8QU6 - chains C and D of the 10 polymer chains in the assembly; structure by electron microscopy, 3.45 A resolution.

# Chain C
Protein: DNA-directed RNA polymerase subunit beta
Organism: Mycolicibacterium smegmatis MC2 155
Notes: EC 2.7.7.6
Reference sequence: P60281 (RPOB_MYCS2); numbering as in UniProt (aligned over 1-1169)
Sequence (1169 residues; numbered 1 to 1169; the number before each row is that of its first residue):
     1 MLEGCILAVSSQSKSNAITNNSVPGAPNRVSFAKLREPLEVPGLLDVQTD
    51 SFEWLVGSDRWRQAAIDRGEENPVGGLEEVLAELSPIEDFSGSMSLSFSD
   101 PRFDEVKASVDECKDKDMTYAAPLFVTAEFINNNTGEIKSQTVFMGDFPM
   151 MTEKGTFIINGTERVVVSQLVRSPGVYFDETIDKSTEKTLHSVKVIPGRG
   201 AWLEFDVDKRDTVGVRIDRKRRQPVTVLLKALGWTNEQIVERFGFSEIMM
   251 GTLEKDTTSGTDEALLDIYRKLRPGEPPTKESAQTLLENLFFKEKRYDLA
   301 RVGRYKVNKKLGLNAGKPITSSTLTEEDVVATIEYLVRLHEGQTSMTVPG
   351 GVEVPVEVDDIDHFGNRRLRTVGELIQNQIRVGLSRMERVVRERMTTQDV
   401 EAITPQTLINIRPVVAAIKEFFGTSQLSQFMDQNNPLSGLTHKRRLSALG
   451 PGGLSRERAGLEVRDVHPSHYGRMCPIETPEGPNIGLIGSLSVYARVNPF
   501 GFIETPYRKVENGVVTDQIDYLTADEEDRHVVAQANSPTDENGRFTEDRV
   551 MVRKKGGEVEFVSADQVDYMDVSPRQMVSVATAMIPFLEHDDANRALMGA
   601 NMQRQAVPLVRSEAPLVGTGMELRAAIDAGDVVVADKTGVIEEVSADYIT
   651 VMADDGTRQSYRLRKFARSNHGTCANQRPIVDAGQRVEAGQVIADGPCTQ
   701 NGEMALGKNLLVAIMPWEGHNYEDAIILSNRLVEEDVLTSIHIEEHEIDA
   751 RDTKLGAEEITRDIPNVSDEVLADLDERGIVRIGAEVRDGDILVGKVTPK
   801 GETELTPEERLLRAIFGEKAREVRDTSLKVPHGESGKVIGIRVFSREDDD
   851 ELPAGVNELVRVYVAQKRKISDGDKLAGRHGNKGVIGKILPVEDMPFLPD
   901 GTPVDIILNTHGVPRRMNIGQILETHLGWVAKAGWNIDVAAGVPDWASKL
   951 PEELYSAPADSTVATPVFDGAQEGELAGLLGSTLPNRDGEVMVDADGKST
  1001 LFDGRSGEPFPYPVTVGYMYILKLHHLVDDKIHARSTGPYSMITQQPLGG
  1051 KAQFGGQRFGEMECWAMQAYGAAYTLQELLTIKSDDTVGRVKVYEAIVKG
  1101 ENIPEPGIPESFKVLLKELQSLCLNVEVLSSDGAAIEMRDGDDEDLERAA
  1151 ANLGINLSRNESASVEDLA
Disordered / not traced: 1-21, 1139-1169
UniProt features mapped onto this chain:
  - mutagenesis: Gln429 (Q429K/L: Rifampicin (Rif) resistant), Asp432 (D432V: Rifampicin (Rif) resistant; D432Y: Rifampicin (Rif) resistant; RbpA no longer rescues transcription in the presence of Rif. Decreased affinity for Rif, no change in affinity for RbpA), His442 (H442D/L/P/R/Y: Rifampicin (Rif) resistant), Arg445 (R445L/P: Rifampicin (Rif) resistant), Ser447 (S447L/P/W: Rifampicin (Rif) resistant; RbpA no longer rescues transcription in the presence of Rif, decreased affinity for Rif, no change in affinity for RbpA; tested in the Leu mutation), Leu449 (L449P: Rifampicin (Rif) resistant)
Reported in the primary citation:
  - conformationally variable residues (loop rearrangement): Arg456, Pro483 to Asn484

# Chain D
Protein: DNA-directed RNA polymerase subunit beta'
Organism: Mycolicibacterium smegmatis MC2 155
Reference sequence: A0QS66 (RPOC_MYCS2); residue numbers follow UniProt; this construct covers 1-1317
Sequence (1317 residues; row label = number of the first residue in the row):
     1 MLDVNFFDELRIGLATADDIRNWSYGEVKKPETINYRTLKPEKDGLFCEK
    51 IFGPTRDWECYCGKYKRVRFKGIICERCGVEVTRAKVRRERMGHIELAAP
   101 VTHIWYFKGVPSRLGYLLDLAPKDLEKIIYFAAYVITSVDDEMRHNELST
   151 LEAEMAVEKKAVEDQRDADLEARAQKLEADLAELEAEGAKSDVRRKVRDS
   201 GEREMRQLRDRAQRELDRLDEIWNTFTKLAPKQLIVDEVLYRELQDRYGE
   251 YFTGAMGAESIKKLIENFDIDAEAESLREVIRSGKGQKKLRALKRLKVVA
   301 AFQQSGNSPMGMVLDAVPVIPPELRPMVQLDGGRFATSDLNDLYRRVINR
   351 NNRLKRLIDLGAPEIIVNNEKRMLQESVDALFDNGRRGRPVTGPGNRPLK
   401 SLSDLLKGKQGRFRQNLLGKRVDYSGRSVIVVGPQLKLHQCGLPKLMALE
   451 LFKPFVMKRLVDLNHAQNIKSAKRMVERQRPQVWDVLEEVIAEHPVLLNR
   501 APTLHRLGIQAFEPQLVEGKAIQLHPLVCEAFNADFDGDQMAVHLPLSAE
   551 AQAEARILMLSSNNILSPASGKPLAMPRLDMVTGLYYLTTLVEGATGEYQ
   601 AATKDAPEQGVYSSPAEAIMAMDRGALSVRAKIKVRLTELRPPTDLEAQL
   651 FENGWKPGDAWTAETTLGRVMFNELLPKSYPFVNEQMHKKVQARIINDLA
   701 ERFPMIVVAQTVDKLKDAGFYWATRSGVTVSMADVLVPPQKQEILERHEA
   751 EADAIERKYQRGALNHTERNESLVKIWQDATEEVGKALEEFYPADNPIIT
   801 IVKSGATGNLTQTRTLAGMKGLVTNPKGEFIPRPIKSSFREGLTVLEYFI
   851 NTHGARKGLADTALRTADSGYLTRRLVDVSQDVIVREHDCETERGINVTL
   901 AERGPDGTLIRDAHVETSAFARTLATDAVDANGNVIIERGHDLGDPAIDA
   951 LLAAGITTVKVRSVLTCTSATGVCAMCYGRSMATGKLVDIGEAVGIVAAQ
  1001 SIGEPGTQLTMRTFHQGGVTGGADIVGGLPRVQELFEARVPRNKAPIADV
  1051 AGRVRLEESDKFFKITIVPDDGGEEVVYDKLSKRQRLRVITHEDGTEGVL
  1101 SDGDHVEVGDQLMEGAADPHEVLRVQGPREVQIHLVKEVQEVYRAQGVSI
  1151 HDKHIEVIVRQMLRRVTIIDSGSTEFLPGSLTERAEFEAENRRVVAEGGE
  1201 PAAGRPVLMGITKASLATDSWLSAASFQETTRVLTDAAINCRSDKLNGLK
  1251 ENVIIGKLIPAGTGISRYRNIQVQPTEEARAAAYTIPSYEDQYYSPDFGQ
  1301 ATGAAVPLDDYGYSDYR
Disordered / not traced: 1-5, 1284-1317
UniProt features mapped onto this chain:
  - binding site (Zn(2+)): Cys60, Cys62, Cys75, Cys78, Cys890, Cys967, Cys974, Cys977
  - binding site (Mg(2+)): Asp535, Asp537, Asp539
Bound ions: Zn2+ site 1: Cys60, Cys62, Cys75, Cys78; Mg2+: Asp535, Asp537, Asp539 (shared with 1 residue of chain H); Zn2+ site 2: Cys890, Cys967, Cys974, Cys977

# How chain C and chain D interact
Pairs across the interface - 282 pairs, chain C then chain D:
  Glu187(C) - Thr1020(D)
  Leu461(C) - Leu864(D)  hydrophobic
  Leu461(C) - Phe1014(D)
  Glu462(C) - Gln1016(D)  hydrogen bond (side chain-backbone)
  Asp465(C) - Pro826(D)
  Asp465(C) - Arg856(D)
  Asp465(C) - Lys857(D)  salt bridge
  Val466(C) - Pro826(D)
  Val466(C) - Thr852(D)
  Val466(C) - His853(D)  hydrogen bond (backbone-side chain)
  Val466(C) - Arg856(D)
  His467(C) - Phe849(D)
  Pro468(C) - Phe849(D)
  Tyr471(C) - Val845(D)
  Tyr471(C) - Phe849(D)
  Pro476(C) - Thr852(D)
  Pro476(C) - Arg856(D)  hydrogen bond (backbone-side chain)
  Ile477(C) - Tyr848(D)  hydrophobic
  Ile477(C) - Thr852(D)
  Ile485(C) - Leu859(D)  hydrophobic
  Gly486(C) - Arg856(D)
  Gln534(C) - Thr844(D)
  Gln534(C) - Leu846(D)
  Met551(C) - Leu846(D)  hydrophobic
  Arg553(C) - Leu846(D)
  Val559(C) - Arg833(D)
  Phe561(C) - Arg833(D)
  Met577(C) - Val845(D)  hydrophobic
  Leu588(C) - Tyr848(D)
  Glu589(C) - Phe839(D)
  Glu589(C) - Gly842(D)
  Glu589(C) - Leu843(D)
  Glu589(C) - Tyr848(D)
  His590(C) - Phe839(D)
  His590(C) - Arg840(D)  hydrogen bond (side chain-backbone)
  His590(C) - Glu841(D)
  Asp591(C) - Phe839(D)
  Asp591(C) - Tyr848(D)  hydrogen bond (backbone-side chain)
  Asp592(C) - Phe839(D)
  Asp592(C) - Tyr848(D)  hydrogen bond (backbone-side chain)
  Asp592(C) - Asn851(D)  hydrogen bond
  Ala593(C) - Tyr848(D)
  Ala593(C) - Ala855(D)  hydrophobic
  Ala596(C) - Tyr848(D)
  Ile714(C) - Thr729(D)  hydrogen bond (backbone-side chain)
  Met715(C) - Thr724(D)
  Pro716(C) - Ala723(D)
  Pro716(C) - Thr724(D)
  Pro716(C) - Val728(D)
  Trp717(C) - Thr724(D)
  Glu718(C) - Pro434(D)
  Glu718(C) - Thr724(D)  hydrogen bond (backbone-side chain)
  Glu718(C) - Arg725(D)  salt bridge
  Gly719(C) - Val432(D)
  Gly719(C) - Phe720(D)
  His720(C) - Val432(D)
  His720(C) - Pro434(D)
  Tyr722(C) - Val432(D)  hydrophobic
  Tyr722(C) - Pro526(D)  hydrophobic
  Tyr722(C) - Phe536(D)
  Tyr722(C) - Arg578(D)  hydrogen bond
  Tyr722(C) - Leu579(D)  hydrophobic
  Tyr722(C) - Asp580(D)
  Tyr722(C) - Phe720(D)  hydrophobic
  Glu723(C) - Asp535(D)
  Glu723(C) - Phe536(D)  hydrogen bond (backbone-backbone)
  Glu723(C) - Arg578(D)  salt bridge
  Glu723(C) - Leu579(D)
  Asp724(C) - Phe536(D)
  Ala725(C) - Val432(D)  hydrophobic
  Ala725(C) - Phe536(D)
  Glu770(C) - Arg480(D)  salt bridge
  Arg788(C) - Arg478(D)
  Gly873(C) - Ala521(D)
  Lys875(C) - Asp537(D)
  Lys883(C) - Asp537(D)  salt bridge
  Val885(C) - Phe536(D)
  Val885(C) - Gly538(D)
  Ile886(C) - Val431(D)
  Gly887(C) - Val431(D)
  Asn909(C) - Asp580(D)  hydrogen bond
  Thr910(C) - Val728(D)  hydrogen bond (side chain-backbone)
  Thr910(C) - Thr729(D)
  Thr910(C) - Val730(D)
  His911(C) - Asp580(D)  salt bridge
  His911(C) - Thr583(D)  hydrogen bond
  His911(C) - Thr807(D)
  Arg915(C) - Thr807(D)
  Arg915(C) - Gln812(D)
  Met917(C) - Gln812(D)
  Met917(C) - Thr815(D)
  Met917(C) - Leu816(D)  hydrophobic
  Met917(C) - Phe839(D)  hydrophobic
  Ile919(C) - Val735(D)  hydrophobic
  Ile919(C) - Leu816(D)  hydrophobic
  Ile922(C) - Val730(D)
  Leu923(C) - Met732(D)  hydrophobic
  His926(C) - Ser731(D)
  His926(C) - Met732(D)
  Phe968(C) - Leu843(D)
  Phe968(C) - Thr844(D)
  Phe968(C) - Val845(D)  hydrophobic
  Glu973(C) - Arg840(D)  salt bridge
  Asp996(C) - Ser731(D)
  Asp996(C) - Ala733(D)
  Lys998(C) - Ser731(D)
  Lys998(C) - Asp734(D)  salt bridge
  Asp1003(C) - Arg725(D)  salt bridge
  Pro1011(C) - Arg725(D)
  Tyr1012(C) - Tyr587(D)  hydrogen bond
  Tyr1012(C) - Arg630(D)
  Tyr1012(C) - Arg725(D)
  Tyr1012(C) - Ser726(D)
  Tyr1012(C) - Gly727(D)
  Pro1013(C) - Thr729(D)
  Thr1015(C) - Thr729(D)  hydrogen bond
  Thr1015(C) - Val730(D)  hydrogen bond (side chain-backbone)
  Thr1015(C) - Ser731(D)
  Val1028(C) - Lys520(D)
  Asp1029(C) - Lys520(D)  salt bridge
  Lys1031(C) - Arg427(D)
  Lys1031(C) - Gln540(D)
  Ile1032(C) - Arg427(D)
  Ile1032(C) - Ser428(D)
  Ile1032(C) - Lys520(D)
  His1033(C) - Gly426(D)
  His1033(C) - Arg427(D)  hydrogen bond (backbone-backbone)
  His1033(C) - Met447(D)
  Ala1034(C) - Ser425(D)
  Ala1034(C) - Met447(D)  hydrophobic
  Ala1034(C) - Glu450(D)
  Ala1034(C) - Leu451(D)  hydrophobic
  Arg1035(C) - Asp423(D)  salt bridge
  Arg1035(C) - Tyr424(D)  hydrogen bond (backbone-backbone)
  Arg1035(C) - Ser425(D)  hydrogen bond (backbone-backbone)
  Arg1035(C) - Glu450(D)
  Ser1036(C) - Asp423(D)
  Ser1036(C) - Tyr424(D)
  Ser1036(C) - Glu450(D)  hydrogen bond (side chain-backbone)
  Ser1036(C) - Lys453(D)
  Thr1037(C) - Tyr424(D)
  Tyr1040(C) - Asp423(D)  hydrogen bond
  Gln1046(C) - Lys420(D)
  Gln1046(C) - Arg421(D)  hydrogen bond (side chain-backbone)
  Pro1047(C) - Arg421(D)
  Pro1047(C) - Asp423(D)
  Leu1048(C) - Arg421(D)
  Gly1049(C) - Arg421(D)
  Phe1054(C) - Glu450(D)
  Gly1056(C) - Arg421(D)  hydrogen bond (backbone-side chain)
  Gly1056(C) - Val422(D)
  Gly1056(C) - Ser425(D)
  Gln1057(C) - Lys420(D)
  Gln1057(C) - Arg421(D)
  Gln1057(C) - Val422(D)  hydrogen bond (backbone-backbone)
  Gln1057(C) - Ser425(D)  hydrogen bond (backbone-side chain)
  Gln1057(C) - Gly426(D)
  Gln1057(C) - Arg427(D)  hydrogen bond
  Arg1058(C) - Gly419(D)  hydrogen bond (side chain-backbone)
  Arg1058(C) - Lys420(D)
  Arg1058(C) - Arg421(D)
  Phe1059(C) - Gly419(D)
  Phe1059(C) - Lys420(D)  hydrogen bond (backbone-backbone)
  Phe1059(C) - Val422(D)  hydrophobic
  Gly1060(C) - Gly419(D)
  Glu1061(C) - Asn416(D)
  Met1062(C) - Pro502(D)  hydrophobic
  Met1062(C) - Thr503(D)
  Glu1063(C) - Asn499(D)
  Glu1063(C) - Thr503(D)  hydrogen bond
  Glu1063(C) - Ile509(D)
  Trp1065(C) - Val877(D)
  Trp1065(C) - Ile996(D)
  Trp1065(C) - Gln1000(D)
  Ala1066(C) - Thr503(D)
  Ala1066(C) - Arg506(D)
  Ala1066(C) - Gln1000(D)
  Met1067(C) - Met559(D)  hydrophobic
  Gln1068(C) - Ala993(D)
  Gln1068(C) - Leu1249(D)
  Gln1068(C) - Ile1259(D)
  Ala1069(C) - Arg506(D)  hydrogen bond (backbone-side chain)
  Ala1069(C) - Ile996(D)  hydrophobic
  Ala1069(C) - Val997(D)  hydrophobic
  Ala1069(C) - Gln1000(D)
  Tyr1070(C) - Arg506(D)  hydrogen bond (side chain-backbone)
  Tyr1070(C) - Leu507(D)
  Tyr1070(C) - Ile509(D)  hydrogen bond (side chain-backbone)
  Tyr1070(C) - Leu558(D)
  Tyr1070(C) - Met559(D)  hydrophobic
  Tyr1070(C) - Asn564(D)  hydrogen bond
  Gly1071(C) - Gly1262(D)
  Gly1071(C) - Thr1263(D)  hydrogen bond (backbone-backbone)
  Ala1072(C) - Glu554(D)
  Ala1073(C) - Glu554(D)
  Ala1073(C) - Leu1258(D)  hydrophobic
  Ala1073(C) - Ile1259(D)  hydrophobic
  Ala1073(C) - Thr1263(D)  hydrogen bond (backbone-side chain)
  Ala1073(C) - Gly1264(D)
  Tyr1074(C) - Glu550(D)
  Tyr1074(C) - Glu554(D)  hydrogen bond (backbone-side chain)
  Tyr1074(C) - Leu1258(D)  hydrophobic
  Tyr1074(C) - Thr1263(D)
  Tyr1074(C) - Arg1269(D)
  Thr1075(C) - Ala551(D)
  Thr1075(C) - Glu554(D)  hydrogen bond
  Gln1077(C) - Gly1256(D)  hydrogen bond (side chain-backbone)
  Gln1077(C) - Leu1258(D)
  Glu1078(C) - Pro546(D)
  Glu1078(C) - Leu547(D)  hydrogen bond (side chain-backbone)
  Glu1078(C) - Ser548(D)  hydrogen bond
  Glu1078(C) - Ala551(D)
  Leu1079(C) - Val422(D)
  Leu1080(C) - Lys420(D)
  Lys1083(C) - Arg421(D)
  Lys1083(C) - Val422(D)
  Lys1083(C) - Asp423(D)  hydrogen bond (backbone-backbone)
  Lys1083(C) - Leu545(D)  hydrogen bond (side chain-backbone)
  Lys1083(C) - Leu547(D)
  Ser1084(C) - Lys420(D)
  Ser1084(C) - Arg421(D)
  Asp1085(C) - Lys420(D)  salt bridge
  Tyr1094(C) - Met457(D)
  Tyr1094(C) - Lys473(D)  hydrogen bond
  Ile1097(C) - Pro454(D)  hydrophobic
  Ile1097(C) - Phe455(D)  hydrophobic
  Ile1097(C) - Lys458(D)
  Val1098(C) - Lys458(D)
  Gly1100(C) - Lys458(D)
  Ile1103(C) - Ser548(D)
  Pro1106(C) - Phe6(D)
  Pro1109(C) - Ile1255(D)
  Glu1110(C) - Arg89(D)  salt bridge
  Ser1111(C) - Arg412(D)
  Phe1112(C) - Ile1255(D)  hydrophobic
  Val1114(C) - Arg412(D)
  Leu1115(C) - Leu406(D)  hydrophobic
  Leu1115(C) - Phe413(D)  hydrophobic
  Lys1117(C) - Glu90(D)  hydrogen bond (side chain-backbone)
  Lys1117(C) - Pro321(D)
  Glu1118(C) - Ile320(D)
  Glu1118(C) - Leu405(D)
  Glu1118(C) - Leu406(D)
  Gln1120(C) - Trp23(D)
  Gln1120(C) - Met92(D)
  Gln1120(C) - Pro318(D)
  Ser1121(C) - Pro318(D)
  Ser1121(C) - Ile320(D)
  Ser1121(C) - Tyr344(D)  hydrogen bond
  Ser1121(C) - Leu402(D)
  Leu1122(C) - His103(D)  hydrogen bond (backbone-side chain)
  Leu1122(C) - Trp105(D)  hydrophobic
  Leu1122(C) - Leu402(D)  hydrophobic
  Leu1122(C) - Ser403(D)
  Leu1122(C) - Leu406(D)  hydrophobic
  Cys1123(C) - Ala15(D)  hydrogen bond (backbone-backbone)
  Cys1123(C) - Pro318(D)
  Cys1123(C) - Phe382(D)  hydrophobic
  Leu1124(C) - Gly13(D)
  Leu1124(C) - Trp105(D)  hydrophobic
  Leu1124(C) - Tyr106(D)
  Leu1124(C) - Ala1238(D)  hydrophobic
  Asn1125(C) - Arg11(D)
  Asn1125(C) - Ile12(D)
  Asn1125(C) - Gly13(D)  hydrogen bond (backbone-backbone)
  Asn1125(C) - Asp19(D)
  Asn1125(C) - Trp23(D)
  Val1126(C) - Arg11(D)
  Val1126(C) - Ile12(D)  hydrophobic
  Glu1127(C) - Leu10(D)
  Glu1127(C) - Arg11(D)  salt bridge
  Val1128(C) - Phe7(D)  hydrophobic
  Val1128(C) - Glu9(D)
  Leu1129(C) - Phe7(D)
  Leu1129(C) - Asp8(D)  hydrogen bond (backbone-backbone)
  Leu1129(C) - Glu9(D)  hydrogen bond (backbone-backbone)
  Leu1129(C) - Arg11(D)
  Ser1130(C) - Glu9(D)
  Ser1131(C) - Asp8(D)
  Ser1131(C) - Glu9(D)
  Asp1132(C) - Glu9(D)
  Gly1133(C) - Glu9(D)  hydrogen bond (backbone-side chain)
Also at the interface, not in a pair above, chain C (151 interface residues in all): Arg464, Cys475, Thr479, Glu560, Pro574, Asn594, Leu597, Val771, His832, Asp872, Gly884, Val913, Pro914, Phe1010, Val1014, Leu1076, Arg1090, Val1093, Leu1119, Ala1134
Also at the interface, not in a pair above, chain D (172 interface residues in all): Leu14, Ile20, Leu314, Leu324, Leu417, Leu418, Val429, Ile430, Pro444, Leu497, Ala501, His505, Gln510, Cys529, Ala534, Ala542, His544, Met581, Tyr721, Ile798, Ile801, Ile850, Ala860, Thr873, Arg874, Gln881, Glu992, His1015, Gly1017, Val1019, Leu1234, Lys1257, Ala1261

# Summary
Chain C and chain D form an interface of 151 and 172 residues respectively, with 52 hydrogen bonds and 14 salt
bridges. Polar contacts include Asp465(C)-Lys857(D), Glu718(C)-Arg725(D) and Glu723(C)-Arg578(D). From
UniProt: 6 mutagenesis sites on chain C; 8 Zn2+-binding residues and 3 Mg2+-binding residues on chain D. From
the paper: conformational variability at Arg456(C) and Pro483(C).
Here chain C is DNA-directed RNA polymerase subunit beta and chain D is DNA-directed RNA polymerase subunit
beta', both from Mycolicibacterium smegmatis MC2 155. Entry 8QU6 (Mycobacterium smegnatis RNA polymerase
transcription initiation complex with SigmaA, RbpA, HelD and an upstream-fork promoter fragment) was
determined by electron microscopy together with 8Q3I, 8QN8, 8QTI, 8R2M, 8R3M, 8R6P and 8R6R from the same
study.
